4Y5W - chains A and M of the 4 polymer chains in the assembly; structure by X-ray diffraction, 3.10 A resolution.

[Chain A]
Name: Signal transducer and activator of transcription 6
Organism: Homo sapiens
Reference sequence: P42226 (STAT6_HUMAN); residues 113-658 here = UniProt positions 113-658
Amino-acid sequence (549 residues; row label = number of the first residue in the row):
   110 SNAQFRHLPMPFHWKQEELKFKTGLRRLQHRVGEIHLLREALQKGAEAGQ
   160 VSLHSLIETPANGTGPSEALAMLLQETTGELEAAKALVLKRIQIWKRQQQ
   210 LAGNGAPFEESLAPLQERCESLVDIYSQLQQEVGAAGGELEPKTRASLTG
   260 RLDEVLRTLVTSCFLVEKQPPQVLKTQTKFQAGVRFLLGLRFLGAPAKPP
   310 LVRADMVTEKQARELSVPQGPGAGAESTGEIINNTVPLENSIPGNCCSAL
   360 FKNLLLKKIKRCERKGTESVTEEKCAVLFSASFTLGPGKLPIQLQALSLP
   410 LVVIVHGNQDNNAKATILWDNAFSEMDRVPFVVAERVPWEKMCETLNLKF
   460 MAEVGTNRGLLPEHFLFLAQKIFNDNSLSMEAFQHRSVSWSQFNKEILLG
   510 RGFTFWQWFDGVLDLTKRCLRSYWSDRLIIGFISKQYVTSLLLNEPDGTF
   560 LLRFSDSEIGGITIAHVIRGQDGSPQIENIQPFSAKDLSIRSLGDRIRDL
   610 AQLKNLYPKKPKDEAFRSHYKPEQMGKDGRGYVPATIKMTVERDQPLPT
Not modelled in the structure: 110-128, 154-177, 249-252, 304, 324-336, 396-398, 652-658
Sequence notes: expression tag (110-112)
Modified positions: Tyr641 (O-phosphotyrosine; PTR)
Curated features (UniProtKB/Swiss-Prot):
  - modified residue: Tyr641 (Phosphotyrosine)
  - natural variant: Ala321 (A321V: Does not affect DNA-binding transcription factor activity), Glu372 (E372K: In HIES6), Glu382 (E382Q: In HIES6), Asp419 (D419A: In HIES6; D419G: In HIES6; D419H: In HIES6; D419N: In HIES6; D419Y: In HIES6), Asp519 (D519H: In HIES6), Lys595 (K595R: In HIES6), Pro643 (P643R: In HIES6)
  - mutagenesis: Tyr641 (Y641F: Abolishes phosphorylation. Loss of DNA-binding transcription factor activity)
From the paper describing this entry:
  - binding site for the 22-nt DNA strand (chain M): Lys284 to Lys288, His415, Gln418
  - binding site for the 22-nt DNA strand: Lys367
  - specificity-determining residues: His415
  - specificity-determining residues: Asn417 (proposed by the authors, not directly observed)
  - conformationally variable residues (domain motion): His415
  - mutagenesis - H415N (Kd 2.2 uM): decreased binding to CS4
  - mutagenesis - H415N (Kd 2.2 uM): decreased binding to IHG
  - mutagenesis - H415N: decreased signaling in response to N4 site DNA
  - mutagenesis - H415A: abolished signaling in response to N4 site DNAs
  - mutagenesis - K288A, K367A/K369A: decreased signaling
  - mutagenesis - K284A, K284D, K288D, K367D/K369D, H415A, Q418A: abolished signaling in response to IL-4
  - disease-associated variants - E372K, E377K, D419A, D419G, D419H: increased signaling (citing earlier work)
  - post-translational modification sites: Tyr641
  - mutagenesis - H415N (7.5-fold): increased binding to M67
  - mutagenesis - H415N (3.8-fold): increased binding to T1
  - mutagenesis - H415N: increased signaling in response to N3 site DNA
  - mutagenesis - K284A, K284D, K288D, K367D/K369D, H415A, Q418A: abolished binding to CS4
  - mutagenesis - H415A: abolished signaling in response to N3
  - mutagenesis - S407A, S407E: decreased signaling in response to IL-4
  - mutagenesis - S407E: decreased signaling in response to antiviral signaling pathways
  - mutagenesis - S407A, S407E: decreased expression

[Chain M]
Molecule: 22-nt DNA strand
Sequence (22 nucleotides; numbered 1 to 22; the number before each row is that of its first residue):
     1 ATGGATTTCCTAGGAAGACAGA

[Chain A / chain M interface]
Residue-residue contacts (9; chain A residue first):
  Lys284(A) - DA12(M)  salt bridge to the phosphate
  Thr287(A) - DT11(M)  phosphate contact
  Lys288(A) - DC10(M)  salt bridge to the phosphate
  Arg373(A) - DG21(M)  salt bridge to the phosphate
  Arg373(A) - DA22(M)  base contact
  Lys374(A) - DG21(M)  salt bridge to the phosphate
  His415(A) - DG13(M)  base contact
  His415(A) - DG14(M)  hydrogen bond to the base
  His415(A) - DA15(M)  base contact

[Summary]
Chain A and chain M form an interface of 6 and 8 residues respectively; the contacts include 1 hydrogen bond
and 4 salt bridges. Polar contacts include His415(A)-DG14(M), Lys284(A)-DA12(M) and Lys288(A)-DC10(M). From
the paper: a binding site for the 22-nt DNA strand (chain M) at Lys284(A), His415(A) and Gln418(A); K284A,
K284D and K288D of chain A, among others, abolish signaling in response to IL-4; 16 substitutions were tested
in all.
Here chain A is Signal transducer and activator of transcription 6 (Homo sapiens) and chain M is a 22-nt DNA
strand. Entry 4Y5W (Transcription factor-DNA complex) was determined by X-ray diffraction together with 5D39
and 4Y5U from the same study.
